Entry 3WWB (X-ray diffraction, 1.70 A resolution); this record covers chains B and C of the 3 polymer chains in the assembly.

== Chain B (and C) ==
Molecule: Pizza2-SR protein
Notes: chain C of this document is another copy of the same molecule, construct and numbering; everything in this record applies to it too
Sequence (90 residues; numbered -4 to 85; the number before each row is that of its first residue; numbers below 1 keep their minus sign (Gly-4 is residue -4)):
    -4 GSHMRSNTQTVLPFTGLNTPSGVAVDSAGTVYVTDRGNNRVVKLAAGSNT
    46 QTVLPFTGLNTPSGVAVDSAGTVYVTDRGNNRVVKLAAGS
Unresolved in the structure: -4 to 0, 84-85 (chain C: -4 to 1, 84-85)

== Interface between chain B and chain C ==
Pairs across the interface (42):
  Phe51(B) - Gln4(C)
  Thr52(B) - Gln4(C)  hydrogen bond (backbone-side chain)
  Ser58(B) - Pro15(C)  hydrogen bond (side chain-backbone)
  Ser58(B) - Ser16(C)  hydrogen bond (side chain-backbone)
  Gly59(B) - Val18(C)
  Val60(B) - Val18(C)
  Ala61(B) - Val18(C)
  Ala61(B) - Ala19(C)  hydrophobic
  Ala61(B) - Val20(C)  hydrophobic
  Asp63(B) - Val20(C)
  Tyr69(B) - Leu7(C)  hydrophobic
  Tyr69(B) - Val18(C)
  Tyr69(B) - Val20(C)  hydrophobic
  Tyr69(B) - Val26(C)  hydrophobic
  Thr71(B) - Pro15(C)
  Thr71(B) - Ser16(C)
  Thr71(B) - Gly17(C)
  Thr71(B) - Val18(C)
  Arg73(B) - Thr14(C)
  Arg73(B) - Pro15(C)
  Asn76(B) - Leu12(C)
  Asn76(B) - Asn13(C)
  Asn76(B) - Thr14(C)  hydrogen bond (side chain-backbone)
  Asn76(B) - Pro15(C)
  Arg77(B) - Gln4(C)
  Arg77(B) - Val6(C)
  Arg77(B) - Pro15(C)
  Val78(B) - Val6(C)
  Val78(B) - Leu7(C)  hydrogen bond (backbone-backbone)
  Val78(B) - Phe9(C)  hydrophobic
  Val78(B) - Leu12(C)  hydrophobic
  Val78(B) - Val28(C)  hydrophobic
  Val79(B) - Thr5(C)
  Val79(B) - Val6(C)  hydrophobic
  Lys80(B) - Gln4(C)
  Lys80(B) - Thr5(C)  hydrogen bond (backbone-backbone)
  Lys80(B) - Leu7(C)
  Leu81(B) - Asn2(C)
  Leu81(B) - Thr3(C)
  Leu81(B) - Gln4(C)
  Ala82(B) - Asn2(C)  hydrogen bond (backbone-side chain)
  Ala83(B) - Asn2(C)
Interface residues without a listed pair, chain B (20 interface residues in all): Pro50, Asp72
Interface residues without a listed pair, chain C (19 interface residues in all): Arg31

== Overview ==
20 residues of chain B and 19 residues of chain C are in contact; the contacts include 7 hydrogen bonds. Among
the polar pairs are Thr52(B)-Gln4(C), Ser58(B)-Pro15(C) and Ser58(B)-Ser16(C).
Both chains are Pizza2-SR protein. Entry 3WWB (Crystal structure of the computationally designed Pizza2-SR
protein) was determined by X-ray diffraction, deposited together with 3WW7, 3WW8, 3WW9, 3WWA and 3WWF.
